PDB entry 8Z92 | X-ray diffraction, 3.85 A resolution | chains B and E of the 4 polymer chains in the assembly

Chain B:
Molecule: Piwi domain-containing protein
From: Thermoflavifilum thermophilum
Reference sequence: A0A1I7NFD7 (A0A1I7NFD7_9BACT); numbering as in UniProt (aligned over 1-507)
Sequence (507 residues; numbered 1 to 507; the number before each row is that of its first residue):
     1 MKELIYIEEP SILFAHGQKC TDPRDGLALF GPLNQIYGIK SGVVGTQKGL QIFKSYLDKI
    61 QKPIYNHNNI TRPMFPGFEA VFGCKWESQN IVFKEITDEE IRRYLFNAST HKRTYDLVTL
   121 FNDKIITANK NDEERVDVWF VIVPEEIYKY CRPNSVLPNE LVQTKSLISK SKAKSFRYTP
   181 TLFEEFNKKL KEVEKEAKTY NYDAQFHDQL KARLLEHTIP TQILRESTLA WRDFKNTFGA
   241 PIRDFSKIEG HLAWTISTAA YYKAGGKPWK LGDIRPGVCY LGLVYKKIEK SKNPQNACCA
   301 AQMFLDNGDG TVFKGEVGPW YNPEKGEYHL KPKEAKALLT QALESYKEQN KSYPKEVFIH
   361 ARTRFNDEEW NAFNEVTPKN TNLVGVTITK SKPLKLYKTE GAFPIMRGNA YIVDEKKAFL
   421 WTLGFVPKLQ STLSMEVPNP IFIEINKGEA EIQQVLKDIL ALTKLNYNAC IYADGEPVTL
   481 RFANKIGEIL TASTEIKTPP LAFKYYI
Disordered / not traced: 172-202
From the paper describing this entry:
  - binding site for the 21-nt DNA strand: R72, M435
  - binding site for the 16-nt DNA strand: Y148, Q205, H207, I223, R225, T228, R243, N468

Chain E:
Molecule: TIR domain-containing protein
From: Thermoflavifilum thermophilum
Reference sequence: A0A1I7NFG5 (A0A1I7NFG5_9BACT); residues 1-421 here = UniProt positions 1-421
Sequence (421 residues; numbered 1 to 421; the number before each row is that of its first residue):
     1 MRNKIFISHA TPEDDDFTRW LSLKLIGLGY EVWCDILFLD KGVDFWSTIE KEIRENTCKF
    61 LIVSSTAGNK REGVLKELAV ATKVKKHLQD DMFIIPLAID ENLSYDDINI EIVRLNAIDF
   121 KKSWAKGLQD LLDAFEKQNV PKKPPDHSKS NLLYQQIFLH DKQAIEKEET YDSNWFPIIS
   181 FPNELRFHRY DWRLPKQFDV RTLAFPAIRY KEYLCTFAWE YDFIHQLPKT ETYNGQESIR
   241 ISTSDILSGR YDTDFIRNYE CQRLIVQLIN KAFELRMKDK NVREYQMSKT FAYWIEKGKL
   301 EKDKFEKIKL VGKQKNKYWH FGISAAGKLY PSPVLMVSSH IIFTMDGINL IKSKSIQHSS
   361 RRKQGKNWWN DKWREKLLAF IRFLSDDQNA IYLNVGSEEK ILISNKPLKF FGKMSYVTPS
   421 E
Disordered / not traced: 420-421

How chain B and chain E interact:
Residue-residue contacts - 90 pairs, chain B then chain E:
  M1(B) - K409(E)
  M1(B) - F411(E)  hydrophobic
  K2(B) - F410(E)
  K2(B) - F411(E)  hydrogen bond (backbone-backbone)
  E3(B) - F411(E)
  L4(B) - F410(E)  hydrophobic
  L4(B) - F411(E)  hydrogen bond (backbone-backbone)
  Y6(B) - A164(E)
  Y6(B) - M414(E)  hydrophobic
  H16(B) - H147(E)  hydrogen bond
  Q18(B) - H147(E)
  Q18(B) - S148(E)  hydrogen bond
  K19(B) - N151(E)  hydrogen bond (backbone-side chain)
  D25(B) - Y154(E)  hydrogen bond
  A28(B) - W20(E)
  A28(B) - K24(E)
  L29(B) - H147(E)
  L29(B) - Y154(E)  hydrophobic
  F30(B) - H147(E)
  F30(B) - S150(E)
  F30(B) - N151(E)
  Q61(B) - K122(E)
  Q61(B) - S123(E)
  K62(B) - K122(E)
  P63(B) - W124(E)
  Y65(B) - W124(E)
  N69(B) - D16(E)
  M74(B) - W124(E)  hydrophobic
  P76(B) - W20(E)
  P76(B) - W124(E)
  E79(B) - S123(E)
  E79(B) - A125(E)
  A80(B) - W20(E)  hydrophobic
  A80(B) - A125(E)  hydrophobic
  P393(B) - W175(E)  hydrogen bond (backbone-side chain)
  P393(B) - K328(E)
  P393(B) - M336(E)
  L394(B) - N174(E)
  L394(B) - W175(E)
  K395(B) - S173(E)
  K395(B) - N174(E)  hydrogen bond (backbone-side chain)
  K395(B) - W373(E)
  L396(B) - Y171(E)  hydrophobic
  L396(B) - D172(E)
  L396(B) - S173(E)
  L396(B) - F410(E)  hydrophobic
  Y397(B) - Y171(E)
  Y397(B) - D172(E)  hydrogen bond (backbone-backbone)
  Y397(B) - S339(E)
  Y397(B) - N370(E)
  Y397(B) - W373(E)  hydrophobic
  Y397(B) - R374(E)
  Y397(B) - L377(E)
  K398(B) - E169(E)  salt bridge
  K398(B) - N370(E)  hydrogen bond (backbone-side chain)
  K398(B) - R374(E)  hydrogen bond (backbone-side chain)
  K398(B) - S415(E)  hydrogen bond
  K398(B) - Y416(E)
  K398(B) - T418(E)
  T399(B) - T170(E)  hydrogen bond (side chain-backbone)
  T399(B) - Y171(E)
  T399(B) - D172(E)
  T399(B) - R374(E)  hydrogen bond (backbone-side chain)
  E400(B) - E169(E)
  G401(B) - N370(E)  hydrogen bond (backbone-side chain)
  A402(B) - W369(E)
  A402(B) - N370(E)  hydrogen bond (backbone-backbone)
  A402(B) - D371(E)
  F403(B) - N370(E)
  F403(B) - Y416(E)  hydrogen bond (backbone-side chain)
  F403(B) - P419(E)  hydrophobic
  P404(B) - N370(E)
  P404(B) - Y416(E)  hydrogen bond (backbone-side chain)
  I405(B) - Y171(E)  hydrophobic
  M406(B) - M414(E)
  M406(B) - S415(E)
  M406(B) - Y416(E)  hydrogen bond (side chain-backbone)
  N409(B) - Y171(E)  hydrogen bond
  Y411(B) - F410(E)  hydrophobic
  V413(B) - P331(E)  hydrophobic
  D414(B) - Y330(E)  hydrogen bond
  K417(B) - Y330(E)
  F425(B) - Y416(E)  hydrophobic
  P427(B) - K162(E)
  P427(B) - Q163(E)
  K428(B) - K162(E)
  M435(B) - W369(E)
  E436(B) - R361(E)  salt bridge
  E436(B) - G365(E)
  E436(B) - W373(E)
Interface residues without a listed pair, chain B (51 interface residues in all): E8, K392, F419, Q430, T432, V437
Interface residues without a listed pair, chain E (51 interface residues in all): L23, K121, K126, P145, D146, K366, W368, K413

In short:
Chain B and chain E each contribute 51 residues to their interface, with 21 hydrogen bonds and 2 salt bridges.
Polar pairs include K398(B)-E169(E), E436(B)-R361(E) and H16(B)-H147(E). From the paper: a binding site for
the 16-nt DNA strand at Y148(B), Q205(B) and H207(B) among others; a binding site for the 21-nt DNA strand at
R72(B) and M435(B).
Chain B is Piwi domain-containing protein and chain E is TIR domain-containing protein, both from
Thermoflavifilum thermophilum; the structure, Crystal structure of CrtAgo/TIR-APAZ in complex with guide DNA
and 16-nt target DNA, was determined by X-ray diffraction together with 8Z8Y, 8Z96, 9L9W and 9L9X from the
same study.
